PDB entry 3HUS | X-ray diffraction, 3.04 A resolution | chains C and G of the 5 polymer chains in the assembly

# Chain C
Protein: Fibrinogen gamma chain
Organism: Homo sapiens
Notes: fragment: Fragment D:
Reference sequence: P02679 (FIBG_HUMAN); residues 96-406 here correspond to UniProt positions 122-432 (UniProt number = residue number + 26)
Sequence (311 residues; numbered 96 to 406; the number before each row is that of its first residue):
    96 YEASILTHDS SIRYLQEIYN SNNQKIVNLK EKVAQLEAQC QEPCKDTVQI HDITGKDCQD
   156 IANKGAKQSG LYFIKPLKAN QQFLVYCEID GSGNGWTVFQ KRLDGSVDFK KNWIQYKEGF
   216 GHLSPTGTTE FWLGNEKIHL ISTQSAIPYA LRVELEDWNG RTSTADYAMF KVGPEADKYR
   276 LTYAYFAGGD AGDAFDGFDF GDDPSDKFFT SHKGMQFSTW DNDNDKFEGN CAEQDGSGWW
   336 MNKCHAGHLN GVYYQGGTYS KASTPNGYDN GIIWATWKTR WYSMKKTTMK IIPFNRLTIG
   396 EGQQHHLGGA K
Disordered / not traced: 96-103, 395-406
Disulfide bonds: Cys-153/Cys-182, Cys-326/Cys-339
Construct notes: engineered mutation Lys-308 (Asn334 in P02679)
Ion coordination: Ca2+ near Phe-322 (its only coordinating residue here)
Swiss-Prot annotation at these positions:
  - region: Thr-374 to Glu-396 (Gamma-chain polymerization, binding amino end of another fibrin alpha chain), Gly-397 to Lys-406 (Platelet aggregation and Staphylococcus clumping)
  - binding site (Ca(2+)): Asp-318, Asp-320, Phe-322, Gly-324
  - cross-link: Gln-398 (Isoglutamyl lysine isopeptide (Gln-Lys) (interchain with K-432)), Lys-406 (Isoglutamyl lysine isopeptide (Lys-Gln) (interchain with Q-424))
Reported in the primary citation:
  - mutagenesis - N308K (10-fold): decreased binding to Peptide Ligand Gly-Pro-Arg-Pro-amide (chain G)
  - mutagenesis - N308K: unchanged binding to Ca2+

# Chain G
Protein: Peptide Ligand Gly-Pro-Arg-Pro-amide
Sequence (4 residues; numbered 1 to 4; the number before each row is that of its first residue):
     1 GPRP

# How chain C and chain G interact
Pairs across the interface - 14 pairs, chain C then chain G:
  Phe-295(C) / Pro-2(G)
  Asp-301(C) / Pro-2(G)
  Phe-322(C) / Arg-3(G)
  Gln-329(C) / Arg-3(G)  hydrogen bond
  Asp-330(C) / Arg-3(G)  salt bridge
  Lys-338(C) / Gly-1(G)
  Lys-338(C) / Pro-2(G)
  Lys-338(C) / Arg-3(G)  hydrogen bond (side chain-backbone)
  Cys-339(C) / Gly-1(G)  hydrogen bond (backbone-backbone)
  Cys-339(C) / Arg-3(G)
  His-340(C) / Gly-1(G)  hydrogen bond (side chain-backbone)
  Tyr-363(C) / Arg-3(G)
  Asp-364(C) / Gly-1(G)  hydrogen bond (side chain-backbone)
  Arg-375(C) / Pro-2(G)
Other interface residues (no listed pair), chain C (12 interface residues in all): Thr-305
Other interface residues (no listed pair), chain G (4 interface residues in all): Pro-4

# Overview
12 residues of chain C and 4 residues of chain G are in contact, with 5 hydrogen bonds and 1 salt bridge.
Polar pairs include Asp-330(C)/Arg-3(G), Gln-329(C)/Arg-3(G) and Lys-338(C)/Arg-3(G). From the paper: N308K of
chain C reduces binding to Peptide Ligand Gly-Pro-Arg-Pro-amide (chain G); N308K of chain C leaves binding to
Ca2+ unchanged.
Chain C is Fibrinogen gamma chain (Homo sapiens) and chain G is Peptide Ligand Gly-Pro-Arg-Pro-amide; the
structure, Crystal structure of recombinant gamma N308K fibrinogen fragment D with the peptide ligand
Gly-Pro-Arg-Pro-amide, was determined by X-ray diffraction.
